PDB entry 8Z6S | electron microscopy, 2.84 A resolution | chains D and E of the 9 polymer chains in the assembly

== Chain D ==
Name: CYFN1006-1 light chain
Source organism: Homo sapiens
Chain sequence (215 residues; row label = number of the first residue in the row; note: 18 numbers in that range are skipped by the numbering (no residue carries them; nothing is unmodelled there)):
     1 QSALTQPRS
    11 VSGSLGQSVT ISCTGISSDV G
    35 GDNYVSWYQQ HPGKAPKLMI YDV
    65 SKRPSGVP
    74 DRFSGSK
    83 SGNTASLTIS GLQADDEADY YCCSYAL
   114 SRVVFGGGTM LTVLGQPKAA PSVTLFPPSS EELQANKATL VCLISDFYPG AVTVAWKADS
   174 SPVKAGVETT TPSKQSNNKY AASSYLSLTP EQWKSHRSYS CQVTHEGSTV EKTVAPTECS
Not modelled in the structure: 1, 172-173, 177-178, 210-211, 220-233
Disulfide bonds: Cys-23/Cys-104, Cys-155/Cys-214

== Chain E ==
Name: CYFN1006-1 heavy chain
Source organism: Homo sapiens
Chain sequence (451 residues; row label = number of the first residue in the row; note: 8 numbers in that range are skipped by the numbering (no residue carries them; nothing is unmodelled there)):
     1 QMQLVQSGA
    11 EVKKPGESLK ISCKGSGYTF
    35 SYYWIGWVRQ MPGKGLEWMG IIYPG
    62 DSDTRYSPSF Q
    74 GQVTISADKS ISTAYLHWSS LKASDTAMYY CARQGDLG
  112A D
   112 WILLGYWGQG TLVTVSSAST KGPSVFPLAP SSKSTSGGTA ALGCLVKDYF PEPVTVSWNS
   172 GALTSGVHTF PAVLQSSGLY SLSSVVTVPS SSLGTQTYIC NVNHKPSNTK VDKKVEPKSC
   232 DKTHTCPPCP APELLGGPSV FLFPPKPKDT LMISRTPEVT CVVVDVSHED PEVKFNWYVD
   292 GVEVHNAKTK PREEQYNSTY RVVSVLTVLH QDWLNGKEYK CKVSNKALPA PIEKTISKAK
   352 GQPREPQVYT LPPSRDELTK NQVSLTCLVK GFYPSDIAVE WESNGQPENN YKTTPPVLDS
   412 DGSFFLYSKL TVDKSRWQQG NVFSCSVMHE ALHNHYTQKS LSLSPGK
Not modelled in the structure: 140-143, 147-150, 200-208, 227-458
Disulfide bonds: Cys-155/Cys-211

== Chain D / chain E interface ==
Contacting residue pairs (63; chain D residue first):
  Arg-8(D) / Gly-47(E)  hydrogen bond (side chain-backbone)
  Ser-40(D) / Leu-114(E)
  Tyr-42(D) / Leu-114(E)
  Tyr-42(D) / Leu-115(E)  hydrogen bond (side chain-backbone)
  Tyr-42(D) / Trp-118(E)
  Gln-44(D) / Gln-44(E)  hydrogen bond
  Gln-44(D) / Leu-50(E)
  Gln-44(D) / Tyr-103(E)
  Lys-48(D) / Tyr-103(E)  hydrogen bond (backbone-side chain)
  Ala-49(D) / Tyr-103(E)  hydrophobic
  Ala-49(D) / Gly-119(E)
  Pro-50(D) / Leu-50(E)  hydrophobic
  Pro-50(D) / Tyr-103(E)
  Pro-50(D) / Trp-118(E)
  Leu-52(D) / Leu-110(E)  hydrophobic
  Leu-52(D) / Leu-114(E)  hydrophobic
  Leu-52(D) / Leu-115(E)
  Leu-52(D) / Gly-116(E)
  Tyr-55(D) / Leu-110(E)  hydrogen bond (side chain-backbone)
  Tyr-55(D) / Gly-111(E)
  Tyr-55(D) / Leu-114(E)  hydrophobic
  Tyr-103(D) / Gln-44(E)
  Tyr-103(D) / Gly-49(E)
  Tyr-107(D) / Ile-113(E)  hydrophobic
  Tyr-107(D) / Leu-114(E)  hydrophobic
  Ser-114(D) / Ile-113(E)
  Arg-115(D) / Trp-52(E)
  Arg-115(D) / Arg-66(E)
  Arg-115(D) / Tyr-67(E)
  Val-116(D) / Trp-52(E)  hydrophobic
  Val-116(D) / Ile-113(E)  hydrophobic
  Phe-118(D) / Leu-50(E)
  Pro-140(D) / Leu-139(E)
  Ser-142(D) / Pro-138(E)  hydrogen bond (side chain-backbone)
  Glu-144(D) / Phe-137(E)
  Glu-144(D) / Pro-138(E)
  Glu-144(D) / Lys-224(E)  salt bridge
  Glu-145(D) / Phe-137(E)
  Glu-145(D) / Leu-156(E)
  Lys-150(D) / Asp-159(E)  salt bridge
  Thr-152(D) / Lys-158(E)
  Val-154(D) / Leu-156(E)  hydrophobic
  Leu-156(D) / Phe-181(E)  hydrophobic
  Leu-156(D) / Val-196(E)  hydrophobic
  Ile-157(D) / Phe-181(E)
  Glu-181(D) / Val-184(E)
  Glu-181(D) / Leu-185(E)
  Glu-181(D) / Gln-186(E)
  Glu-181(D) / Ser-187(E)  hydrogen bond (side chain-backbone)
  Thr-182(D) / Val-184(E)
  Thr-183(D) / Ala-183(E)  hydrogen bond (side chain-backbone)
  Thr-183(D) / Val-184(E)
  Pro-185(D) / Pro-182(E)
  Ser-186(D) / Pro-182(E)
  Lys-187(D) / Thr-180(E)
  Ala-195(D) / Phe-181(E)
  Ser-196(D) / Pro-182(E)
  Ser-196(D) / Val-184(E)
  Tyr-198(D) / Leu-156(E)  hydrophobic
  Tyr-198(D) / Val-184(E)  hydrophobic
  Tyr-198(D) / Ser-192(E)
  Tyr-198(D) / Leu-193(E)  hydrogen bond (side chain-backbone)
  Tyr-198(D) / Ser-194(E)  hydrogen bond
Other interface residues (no listed pair), chain D (41 interface residues in all): Tyr-38, Pro-68, Phe-139, Ala-148, Ser-158, Ala-194, Ser-197, Ser-200
Other interface residues (no listed pair), chain E (41 interface residues in all): Val-42, Glu-51, Trp-112, Asp-112A, Ala-152, His-179

== Overview ==
The chain D/chain E interface involves 41 residues from each chain, with 10 hydrogen bonds and 2 salt bridges.
Polar contacts include Glu-144(D)/Lys-224(E), Lys-150(D)/Asp-159(E) and Arg-8(D)/Gly-47(E).
Here chain D is CYFN1006-1 light chain and chain E is CYFN1006-1 heavy chain, both from Homo sapiens. Entry
8Z6S (Structure of XBB.1.16 S trimer with 2 down-RBDs complex with antibody CYFN1006-1) was determined by
electron microscopy.
